PDB entry 6YGC | X-ray diffraction, 2.99 A resolution | chains B and C of the 4 polymer chains in the assembly

Chain B:
Protein: N-alpha-acetyltransferase 35, NatC auxiliary subunit
Organism: Saccharomyces cerevisiae
UniProt: Q02197 (NAA35_YEAST); residue numbers follow UniProt; this construct covers 1-733
Chain sequence (735 residues; each row starts with the number of its first residue; numbers below 1 keep their minus sign (Gly-1 is residue -1)):
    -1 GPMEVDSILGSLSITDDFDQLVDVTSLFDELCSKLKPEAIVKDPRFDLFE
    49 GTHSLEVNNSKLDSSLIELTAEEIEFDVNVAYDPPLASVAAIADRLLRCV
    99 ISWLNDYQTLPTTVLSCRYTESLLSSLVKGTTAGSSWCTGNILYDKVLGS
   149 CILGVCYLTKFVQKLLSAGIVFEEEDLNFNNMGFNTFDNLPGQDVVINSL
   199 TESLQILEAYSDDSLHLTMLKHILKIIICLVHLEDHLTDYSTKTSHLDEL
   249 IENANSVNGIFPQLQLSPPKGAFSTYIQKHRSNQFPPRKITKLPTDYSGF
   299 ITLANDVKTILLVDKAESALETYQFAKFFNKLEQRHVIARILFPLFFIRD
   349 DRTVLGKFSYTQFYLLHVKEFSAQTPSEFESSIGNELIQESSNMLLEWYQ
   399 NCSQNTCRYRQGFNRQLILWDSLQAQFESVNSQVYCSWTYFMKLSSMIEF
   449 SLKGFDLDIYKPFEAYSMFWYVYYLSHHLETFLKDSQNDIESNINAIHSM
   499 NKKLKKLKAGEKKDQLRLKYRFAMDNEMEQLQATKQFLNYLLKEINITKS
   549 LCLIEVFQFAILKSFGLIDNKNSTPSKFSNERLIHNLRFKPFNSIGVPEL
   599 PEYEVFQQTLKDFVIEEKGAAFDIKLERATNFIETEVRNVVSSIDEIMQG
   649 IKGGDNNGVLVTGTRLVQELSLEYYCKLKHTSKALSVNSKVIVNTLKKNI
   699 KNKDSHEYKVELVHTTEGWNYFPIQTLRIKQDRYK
Unresolved in the structure: -1, 128-132, 375-381, 732-733
Sequence notes: expression tag (-1 to 0)
What the authors report for this chain:
  - mutagenesis - F47A, K59A: decreased catalytic activity
  - mutagenesis - K500A/K501A/K503A/K504A: unchanged catalytic activity
  - mutagenesis - K500A/K501A/K503A/K504A, K511A/R515A/R519A: unchanged growth

Chain C:
Protein: N-alpha-acetyltransferase 38, NatC auxiliary subunit
Organism: Saccharomyces cerevisiae
UniProt: P23059 (NAA38_YEAST); residue numbers follow UniProt; this construct covers 1-77
Chain sequence (77 residues; each row starts with the number of its first residue):
     1 MDILKLSDFIGNTLIVSLTEDRILVGSLVAVDAQMNLLLDHVEERMGSSS
    51 RMMGLVSVPRRSVKTIMIDKPVLQELT
Unresolved in the structure: 1-3

Interface between chain B and chain C:
Pairs across the interface (91):
  Asp4(B) - Ser48(C)
  Ser5(B) - Gly47(C)
  Ser5(B) - Ser48(C)
  Gly8(B) - Gly47(C)
  Ile12(B) - Arg45(C)  hydrogen bond (backbone-side chain)
  Ile12(B) - Gly47(C)
  Asp15(B) - Arg45(C)  salt bridge
  Phe16(B) - Asp69(C)
  Gln18(B) - Asp69(C)
  Gln18(B) - Lys70(C)  hydrogen bond (backbone-backbone)
  Leu19(B) - Met67(C)  hydrophobic
  Leu19(B) - Ile68(C)
  Leu19(B) - Asp69(C)
  Val20(B) - Met67(C)
  Val20(B) - Ile68(C)  hydrogen bond (backbone-backbone)
  Val20(B) - Lys70(C)
  Asp21(B) - Thr65(C)  hydrogen bond
  Asp21(B) - Ile66(C)
  Asp21(B) - Met67(C)
  Val22(B) - Phe9(C)  hydrophobic
  Val22(B) - Ile66(C)  hydrogen bond (backbone-backbone)
  Val22(B) - Ile68(C)  hydrophobic
  Thr23(B) - Thr65(C)  hydrogen bond
  Thr23(B) - Ile66(C)  hydrogen bond (side chain-backbone)
  Leu25(B) - Leu4(C)  hydrophobic
  Phe26(B) - Phe9(C)  hydrophobic
  Phe26(B) - Leu14(C)  hydrophobic
  Phe26(B) - Met35(C)
  Phe26(B) - Ile66(C)  hydrophobic
  Asp27(B) - Met35(C)
  Asp27(B) - Arg60(C)  salt bridge
  Leu29(B) - Leu4(C)
  Leu29(B) - Leu6(C)  hydrophobic
  Cys30(B) - Leu6(C)  hydrophobic
  Cys30(B) - Val31(C)  hydrophobic
  Cys30(B) - Asp32(C)
  Cys30(B) - Ala33(C)
  Cys30(B) - Met35(C)  hydrophobic
  Leu33(B) - Leu6(C)  hydrophobic
  Leu33(B) - Ala33(C)
  Lys34(B) - Ala33(C)
  Pro35(B) - Ala33(C)  hydrophobic
  Ala37(B) - Asp32(C)
  Ala37(B) - Ala33(C)
  Ile38(B) - Val31(C)
  Val39(B) - Ile10(C)  hydrophobic
  Val39(B) - Ala30(C)
  Val39(B) - Val31(C)  hydrogen bond (backbone-backbone)
  Lys40(B) - Ile10(C)
  Lys40(B) - Val29(C)
  Lys40(B) - Ala30(C)
  Asp41(B) - Ile10(C)
  Asp41(B) - Val29(C)
  Phe44(B) - Val29(C)  hydrophobic
  Glu48(B) - Leu55(C)
  Gly49(B) - Leu55(C)
  His51(B) - Leu55(C)
  Ser52(B) - Leu38(C)
  Ser52(B) - Leu55(C)
  Leu53(B) - Leu55(C)  hydrogen bond (backbone-backbone)
  Leu53(B) - Val56(C)
  Leu53(B) - Ser57(C)  hydrogen bond (backbone-backbone)
  Glu54(B) - Ser57(C)
  Glu54(B) - Pro59(C)
  Val55(B) - Leu18(C)  hydrophobic
  Val55(B) - Leu24(C)  hydrophobic
  Val55(B) - Val56(C)  hydrophobic
  Val55(B) - Ser57(C)  hydrogen bond (backbone-backbone)
  Val55(B) - Val58(C)  hydrophobic
  Val55(B) - Pro59(C)
  Val55(B) - Ser62(C)
  Asn56(B) - Thr19(C)
  Asn56(B) - Arg61(C)
  Asn56(B) - Ser62(C)  hydrogen bond
  Asp61(B) - Arg22(C)  salt bridge
  Ser62(B) - Arg51(C)  hydrogen bond
  Ser63(B) - Arg22(C)  hydrogen bond
  Ser63(B) - Glu44(C)  hydrogen bond
  Ser63(B) - Arg51(C)  hydrogen bond
  Ser63(B) - Met53(C)
  Gln276(B) - Arg51(C)  hydrogen bond (backbone-side chain)
  Lys277(B) - Arg51(C)  hydrogen bond (backbone-side chain)
  His278(B) - Arg51(C)
  Arg279(B) - Arg51(C)  hydrogen bond (backbone-side chain)
  Ser280(B) - Arg51(C)
  Ser280(B) - Met52(C)  hydrogen bond (side chain-backbone)
  Asn281(B) - Arg51(C)
  Asn281(B) - Met52(C)  hydrogen bond (backbone-backbone)
  Asn281(B) - Met53(C)
  Gln282(B) - Met53(C)
  Gln282(B) - Gly54(C)
Other interface residues (no listed pair), chain B (48 interface residues in all): Ser9, Asp17, Ser31, Leu64
Other interface residues (no listed pair), chain C (47 interface residues in all): Lys5, Ser7, Ile15, Ile23, Val25, Leu28, Leu37, Lys64, Pro71

Overview:
The interface between chain B and chain C involves 48 residues on one side and 47 on the other, with 21
hydrogen bonds and 3 salt bridges. Among the polar pairs are Asp15(B)-Arg45(C), Asp27(B)-Arg60(C) and
Asp61(B)-Arg22(C). From the paper: F47A and K59A of chain B reduce catalytic activity; K500A/K501A/K503A/K504A
and K511A/R515A/R519A of chain B leave growth unchanged.
Chain B is N-alpha-acetyltransferase 35, NatC auxiliary subunit and chain C is N-alpha-acetyltransferase 38,
NatC auxiliary subunit, both from Saccharomyces cerevisiae; the structure, Crystal structure of the NatC
complex bound to Arl3 peptide and CoA, was determined by X-ray diffraction together with 6YGA, 6YGB and 6YGD
from the same study.
